PDB entry 4PDG | X-ray diffraction, 2.40 A resolution | chains A and C of the 3 polymer chains in the assembly

# Chain A
Molecule: Formamidopyrimidine-DNA glycosylase
Source organism: Lactococcus lactis subsp. cremoris
Notes: EC 3.2.2.23
UniProtKB: P42371 (FPG_LACLC); aligned to UniProt positions 2-272 over residues 1-271 (the alignment contains insertions or deletions, so no single offset holds)
Chain sequence (271 residues; numbered 1 to 271; the number before each row is that of its first residue):
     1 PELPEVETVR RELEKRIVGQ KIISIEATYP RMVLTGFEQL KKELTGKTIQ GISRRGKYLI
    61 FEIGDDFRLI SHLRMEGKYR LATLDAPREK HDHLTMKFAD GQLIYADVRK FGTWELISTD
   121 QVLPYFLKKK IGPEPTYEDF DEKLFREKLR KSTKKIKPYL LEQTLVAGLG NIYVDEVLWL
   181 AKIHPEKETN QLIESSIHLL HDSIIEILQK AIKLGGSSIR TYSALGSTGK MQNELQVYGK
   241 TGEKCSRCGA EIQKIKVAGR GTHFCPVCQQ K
Disordered / not traced: 219-223
Disulfides: Cys245-Cys265
Covalently attached groups: 2-sulfanyl-1,9-dihydro-6H-purin-6-one (2ON) linked to Cys248
Swiss-Prot annotation at these positions:
  - region: Lys57 to Met75 (DNA-binding)
  - active site: Pro1 (Schiff-base intermediate with DNA), Glu2 (Proton donor), Lys57 (Proton donor)
  - binding site (DNA): His91, Arg109
From the paper describing this entry:
  - binding site for 2-sulfanyl-1,9-dihydro-6H-purin-6-one: Cys248
  - conformationally variable residues (loop rearrangement, side-chain flip): Ser246 to Ala250
  - binding site for the 14-nt DNA strand: Arg260

# Chain C
Molecule: 14-nt DNA strand
Sequence (14 nucleotides; row label = number of the first residue in the row):
    15 GCGAGAAACA AAGA

# Chain A / chain C interface
Residue-residue contacts (18):
  Arg74(A) - DA22(C)  base contact
  Lys90(A) - DA25(C)  salt bridge to the phosphate
  His91(A) - DA24(C)  hydrogen bond to the phosphate
  His91(A) - DA25(C)  salt bridge to the phosphate
  Val108(A) - DA24(C)  sugar contact
  Val108(A) - DA25(C)  sugar contact
  Arg109(A) - DC23(C)  hydrogen bond to the base
  Arg109(A) - DA24(C)  hydrogen bond to the base
  Lys110(A) - DC23(C)  phosphate contact
  Lys110(A) - DA24(C)  salt bridge to the phosphate
  Phe111(A) - DA22(C)  stacking on the base
  Phe111(A) - DC23(C)  base contact
  Thr153(A) - DG17(C)  phosphate contact
  Lys154(A) - DG17(C)  phosphate contact
  Lys155(A) - DA18(C)  salt bridge to the phosphate
  Ala258(A) - DA18(C)  phosphate contact
  Ala258(A) - DG19(C)  base contact
  Gly259(A) - DG19(C)  phosphate contact
Other interface residues (no listed pair), chain A (13 interface residues in all): Pro158
Other interface residues (no listed pair), chain C (8 interface residues in all): DC16

# Summary
13 residues of chain A face 8 of chain C across their interface, with 3 hydrogen bonds, 4 salt bridges and 1
aromatic stacking contact. Polar contacts include Arg109(A)-DC23(C), Arg109(A)-DA24(C) and His91(A)-DA24(C).
From the paper: a binding site for 2-sulfanyl-1,9-dihydro-6H-purin-6-one at Cys248(A); a binding site for the
14-nt DNA strand at Arg260(A).
Here chain A is Formamidopyrimidine-DNA glycosylase (Lactococcus lactis subsp. cremoris) and chain C is a
14-nt DNA strand. Entry 4PDG (Crystal structure of a complex between an inhibited LlFpg and a THF containing
DNA) was determined by X-ray diffraction, deposited together with 4PCZ, 4PD2 and 4PDI.
